Entry 9J09 (electron microscopy, 2.95 A resolution); this record covers chains A and C of the 4 polymer chains in the assembly.

== Chain A ==
Protein: Transposase
Organism: Rothia dentocariosa
UniProtKB: A0A7D4LAR1 (A0A7D4LAR1_9MICC); residues 1-540 here = UniProt positions 1-540
Amino-acid sequence (540 residues; numbered 1 to 540; the number before each row is that of its first residue):
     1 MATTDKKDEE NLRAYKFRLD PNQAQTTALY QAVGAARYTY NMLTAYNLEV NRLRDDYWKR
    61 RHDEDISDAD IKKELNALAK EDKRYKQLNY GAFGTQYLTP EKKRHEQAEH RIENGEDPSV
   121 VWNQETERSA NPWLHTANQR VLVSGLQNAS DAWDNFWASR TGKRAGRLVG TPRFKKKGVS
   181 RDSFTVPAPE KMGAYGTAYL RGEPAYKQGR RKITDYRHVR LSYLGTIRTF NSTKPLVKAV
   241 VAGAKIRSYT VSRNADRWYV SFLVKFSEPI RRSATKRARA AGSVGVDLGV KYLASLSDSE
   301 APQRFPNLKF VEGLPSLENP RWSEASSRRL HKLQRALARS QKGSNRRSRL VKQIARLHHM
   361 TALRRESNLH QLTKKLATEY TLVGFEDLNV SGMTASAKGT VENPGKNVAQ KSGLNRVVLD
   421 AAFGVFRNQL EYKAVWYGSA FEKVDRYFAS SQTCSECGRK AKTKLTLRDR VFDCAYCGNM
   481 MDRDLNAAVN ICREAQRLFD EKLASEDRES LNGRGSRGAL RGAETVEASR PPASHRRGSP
Unresolved in the structure: 1-10, 268-540
What the authors report for this chain:
  - contacts within the chain: Arg140-Glu190 (hydrogen bond), Tyr216-Lys238
  - binding site for the 40-nt DNA strand (chain C): Val143, Gln147, Pro187, Arg247, Ser248
  - binding site for the 14-nt DNA strand: Thr95, Lys102, Lys191, Arg201, Arg220
  - mutagenesis - R140A, P189A, E190A, K191A/R220A: abolished catalytic activity
  - mutagenesis - K102A, P187A, R201A/R211A, R220A: decreased catalytic activity
  - mutagenesis - K191A, R201A, R211A: unchanged catalytic activity
  - binding site for sgRNA: Arg18, Asn22, Gln23, Arg210, Tyr216, Arg217, His218, Arg228
  - catalytic residues: Asp287, Glu386, Asp484 (proposed by the authors, not directly observed)

== Chain C ==
Molecule: 40-nt DNA strand
Sequence (40 nucleotides; row label = number of the first residue in the row; numbers below 1 keep their minus sign (DG-11 is residue -11)):
   -11 GGCAGTGTTT TCACTTTCAC CTGAACCGGT TTCTCACAGC
Unresolved in the structure: -11 to 4

== How chain A and chain C interact ==
Residue-residue contacts (22):
  Arg140(A) - DT18(C)  hydrogen bond to the base
  Arg140(A) - DT19(C)  hydrogen bond to the base
  Val143(A) - DG17(C)  base contact
  Gln147(A) - DG17(C)  base contact
  Arg164(A) - DA12(C)  base contact
  Arg164(A) - DA13(C)  hydrogen bond to the base
  Ala165(A) - DA13(C)  sugar contact
  Lys177(A) - DC6(C)  phosphate contact
  Gly178(A) - DC6(C)  sugar contact
  Pro187(A) - DG17(C)  base contact
  Ala188(A) - DT18(C)  base contact
  Pro189(A) - DT18(C)  base contact
  Pro189(A) - DT19(C)  base contact
  Arg201(A) - DA26(C)  phosphate contact
  Arg211(A) - DG27(C)  salt bridge to the phosphate
  Arg247(A) - DG17(C)  salt bridge to the phosphate
  Arg247(A) - DT18(C)  salt bridge to the phosphate
  Ser248(A) - DG17(C)  phosphate contact
  Arg253(A) - DA7(C)  salt bridge to the phosphate
  Asn254(A) - DC8(C)  phosphate contact
  Leu263(A) - DG16(C)  base contact
  Leu263(A) - DG17(C)  phosphate contact
Other interface residues (no listed pair), chain A (25 interface residues in all): Leu12, Ala14, Tyr90, Lys163, Gly166, Val179, Tyr206, Ala255
Other interface residues (no listed pair), chain C (14 interface residues in all): DT5, DC14, DC25

== In short ==
The interface between chain A and chain C involves 25 residues on one side and 14 on the other; the contacts
include 3 hydrogen bonds and 4 salt bridges. Polar pairs include Arg140(A)-DT18(C), Arg140(A)-DT19(C) and
Arg164(A)-DA13(C). The paper reports catalytic residues Asp287(A), Glu386(A) and Asp484(A); R140A, P189A and
E190A of chain A, among others, abolish catalytic activity; 11 substitutions were tested in all.
Chain A is Transposase (Rothia dentocariosa) and chain C is a 40-nt DNA strand; the structure, Cryo-EM
structure of the RdCas12n-sgRNA-DNA complex, was determined by electron microscopy together with 9UDI from the
same study.
